PDB entry 8I6T | electron microscopy, 3.70 A resolution | chains B and C of the 6 polymer chains in the assembly

# Chain B (and C)
Molecule: Syn-copalyl diphosphate synthase, chloroplastic
Source organism: Oryza sativa Japonica Group
Notes: EC 5.5.1.14; chain C of this document is another copy of the same molecule, construct and numbering; everything in this record applies to it too
Reference sequence: Q0JF02 (CPS4_ORYSJ); numbering as in UniProt (aligned over 1-767)
Amino-acid sequence (775 residues; row label = number of the first residue in the row):
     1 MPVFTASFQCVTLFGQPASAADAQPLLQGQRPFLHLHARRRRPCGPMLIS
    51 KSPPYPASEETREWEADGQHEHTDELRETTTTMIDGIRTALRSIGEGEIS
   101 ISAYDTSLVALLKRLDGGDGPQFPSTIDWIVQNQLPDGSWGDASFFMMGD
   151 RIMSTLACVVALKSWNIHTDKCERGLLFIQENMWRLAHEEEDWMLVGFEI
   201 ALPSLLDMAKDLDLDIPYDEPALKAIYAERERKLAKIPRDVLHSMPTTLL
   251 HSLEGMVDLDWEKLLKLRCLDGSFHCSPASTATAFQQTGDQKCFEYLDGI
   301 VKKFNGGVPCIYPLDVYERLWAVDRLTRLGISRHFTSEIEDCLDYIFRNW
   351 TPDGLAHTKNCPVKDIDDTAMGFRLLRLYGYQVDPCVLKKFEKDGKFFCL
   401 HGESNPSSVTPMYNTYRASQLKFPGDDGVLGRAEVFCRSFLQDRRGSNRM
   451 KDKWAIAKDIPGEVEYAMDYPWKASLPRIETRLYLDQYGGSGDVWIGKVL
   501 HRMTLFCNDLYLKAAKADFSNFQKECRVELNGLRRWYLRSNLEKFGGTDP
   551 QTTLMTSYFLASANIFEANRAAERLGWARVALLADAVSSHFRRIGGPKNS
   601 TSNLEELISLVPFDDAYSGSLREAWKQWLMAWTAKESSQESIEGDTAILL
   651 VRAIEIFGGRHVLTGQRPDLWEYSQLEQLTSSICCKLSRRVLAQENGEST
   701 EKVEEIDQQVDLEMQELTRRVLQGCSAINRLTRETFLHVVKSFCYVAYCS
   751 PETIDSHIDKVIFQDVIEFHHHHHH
Disordered / not traced: 1-79, 768-775
Construct notes: expression tag (768-775)
Swiss-Prot annotation at these positions:
  - motif: D365 to D368 (DXDD motif)
  - binding site (substrate): K233, K453
  - binding site (Mg(2+)): D365, D367
From the paper describing this entry:
  - mutagenesis - V196I, H275L, H275L/Y317F/H357W, Q291A, I311V, L314A, L314F, Y317F, H334A, H357A, H357W, L400F, R535A, R733A: decreased catalytic activity
  - mutagenesis - S674A/E677A: unchanged catalytic activity
  - catalytic residues: D367, H501 (proposed by the authors, not directly observed)
  - mutagenesis - V196A, H275L/H357W, H275L/Y317F, H275L/I311V/Y317F, H275L/C310D/I311V/Y317F, I311A, Y317A, Y317F/H357W, L400A: abolished catalytic activity
  - specificity-determining residues: H275, I311 (from molecular simulation)
  - specificity-determining residues: L314, Y317, H357 (proposed by the authors, not directly observed)

# Interface between chain B and chain C
Contacting residue pairs - 9 pairs, chain B then chain C:
  E606(B) with E605(C)
  F613(B) with S620(C); E623(C)
  A616(B) with D615(C)
  G619(B) with F613(C)
  S620(B) with F613(C); D615(C)
  R622(B) with R622(C)
  E623(B) with F613(C)
Other interface residues (no listed pair), chain B (8 interface residues in all): D615
Other interface residues (no listed pair), chain C (8 interface residues in all): G619, H661

# Summary
The chain B/chain C interface involves 8 residues from each chain. Curated annotation (UniProt) lists
substrate-binding residues K233(B) and K453(B) and Mg2+-binding residues D365(B) and D367(B) on chain B. From
the paper: catalytic residues D367(B) and H501(B); V196I, H275L and H275L/Y317F/H357W of chain B, among
others, reduce catalytic activity; 24 substitutions were tested in all.
Both chains are Syn-copalyl diphosphate synthase, chloroplastic (Oryza sativa Japonica Group). Entry 8I6T (The
cryo-EM structure of OsCyc1 hexamer state) was determined by electron microscopy (same publication as 8I6P,
8I6U, 8IH5 and 8KBW).
